PDB entry 5T58 | X-ray diffraction, 3.21 A resolution | chains A and B of the 4 polymer chains in the assembly

[Chain A]
Name: KLLA0F02343p
Organism: Kluyveromyces lactis (strain ATCC 8585 / CBS 2359 / DSM 70799 / NBRC 1267 / NRRL Y-1140 / WM37)
UniProt: Q6CLK3 (Q6CLK3_KLULA); residues 2-233 here = UniProt positions 2-233
Chain sequence (233 residues; row label = number of the first residue in the row):
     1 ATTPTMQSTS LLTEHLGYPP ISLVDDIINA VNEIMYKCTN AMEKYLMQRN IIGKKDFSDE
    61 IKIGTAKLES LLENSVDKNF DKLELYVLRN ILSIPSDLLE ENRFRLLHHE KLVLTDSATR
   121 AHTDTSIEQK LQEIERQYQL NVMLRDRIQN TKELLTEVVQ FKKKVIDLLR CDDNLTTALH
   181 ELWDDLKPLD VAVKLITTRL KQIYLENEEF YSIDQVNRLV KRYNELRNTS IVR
Sequence notes: expression tag (1)
What the authors report for this chain:
  - mutagenesis - N32A/Y36A/E73A/D77A: abolished binding to Ame1
  - mutagenesis - N32A/Y36A/E73A/D77A: abolished binding to head II D230

[Chain B]
Name: KLLA0E05809p
Organism: Kluyveromyces lactis (strain ATCC 8585 / CBS 2359 / DSM 70799 / NBRC 1267 / NRRL Y-1140 / WM37)
UniProt: Q6CPD1 (Q6CPD1_KLULA); residue numbers follow UniProt; this construct covers 1-205
Chain sequence (205 residues; each row starts with the number of its first residue):
     1 MSVDRYSGME GTEHIRFQRL VQVCNKALEE SIRKLQSWEK IHECFPNYGQ TREGIENLTV
    61 CQQQVIKLWS NLSRVEFDAI FHERSIEEKL NQLDDLINKA RSIDTSSSSK KLRKIDDLRP
   121 LELIEGNLQG AKESTLERIN NKLQIIKESN EALETNLKDL NDNIFQELDQ LQQVYDDMLN
   181 EKSMLPDETI KQAVSDMIIE SRQTS
Disordered / not traced: 1-7, 180-185, 204-205

[How chain A and chain B interact]
Contacting residue pairs (122):
  Ala1(A) with Arg113(B), hydrogen bond (backbone-side chain)
  Thr2(A) with Arg113(B); Ile115(B)
  Gln7(A) with Arg113(B); Lys114(B); Ile115(B)
  Leu11(A) with Lys114(B)
  Leu12(A) with Leu93(B), hydrophobic
  His15(A) with Lys89(B), hydrogen bond (side chain-backbone); Gln92(B); Leu93(B)
  Leu16(A) with Lys89(B)
  Tyr18(A) with Arg84(B); Ile86(B)
  Ser22(A) with Arg84(B), hydrogen bond
  Leu23(A) with Ile80(B), hydrophobic; Ile86(B), hydrophobic
  Asp26(A) with Ile80(B); Arg84(B), salt bridge
  Ile27(A) with Phe77(B), hydrophobic
  Ala30(A) with Glu76(B)
  Val31(A) with Trp69(B), hydrophobic; Phe77(B), hydrophobic
  Ile34(A) with Trp69(B), hydrophobic; Leu72(B), hydrophobic
  Met35(A) with Trp69(B)
  Cys38(A) with Val65(B), hydrophobic
  Met42(A) with Cys61(B), hydrophobic
  Leu46(A) with Leu58(B), hydrophobic
  Arg49(A) with Tyr48(B), hydrogen bond (backbone-side chain); Asn57(B)
  Ile52(A) with Tyr48(B), hydrophobic; Thr51(B)
  Phe57(A) with Tyr48(B), hydrophobic
  Glu60(A) with Asn47(B), hydrogen bond (side chain-backbone); Tyr48(B)
  Ile61(A) with Phe45(B), hydrophobic
  Gly64(A) with Cys44(B); Phe45(B)
  Leu68(A) with Ile41(B), hydrophobic; Cys44(B), hydrophobic
  Leu72(A) with Leu35(B), hydrophobic
  Val76(A) with Ser31(B)
  Asn79(A) with Ser31(B), hydrogen bond
  Phe80(A) with Ala27(B), hydrophobic; Leu28(B)
  Leu83(A) with Val23(B), hydrophobic; Cys24(B)
  Tyr86(A) with Arg19(B); Val23(B), hydrophobic
  Val87(A) with Leu20(B), hydrophobic
  Asn90(A) with Arg16(B); Arg19(B)
  Ile91(A) with Arg16(B), hydrogen bond (backbone-side chain); Leu20(B), hydrophobic
  Leu92(A) with Leu90(B), hydrophobic
  Leu98(A) with Ile97(B), hydrophobic
  Asn102(A) with Lys111(B); Leu112(B), hydrogen bond (side chain-backbone)
  Arg103(A) with Lys99(B); Ala100(B), hydrogen bond (side chain-backbone); Arg101(B); Ser102(B); Ile103(B), hydrogen bond (side chain-backbone); Asp104(B), hydrogen bond (side chain-backbone)
  Phe104(A) with Ile97(B), hydrophobic; Lys114(B)
  Arg105(A) with Lys114(B)
  His108(A) with Asn127(B)
  Glu110(A) with Asn127(B)
  Lys111(A) with Leu123(B); Gly126(B); Asn127(B)
  Leu112(A) with Gly126(B)
  Val113(A) with Glu122(B); Gly126(B)
  Asp116(A) with Glu125(B); Gln129(B), hydrogen bond (backbone-side chain)
  Thr119(A) with Gln129(B); Glu133(B), hydrogen bond
  Arg120(A) with Glu125(B), salt bridge; Gln129(B)
  Ser126(A) with Leu136(B)
  Ile127(A) with Leu136(B)
  Lys130(A) with Leu136(B); Asn140(B), hydrogen bond; Leu143(B)
  Glu133(A) with Leu143(B)
  Ile134(A) with Leu143(B), hydrophobic
  Gln137(A) with Ile146(B); Asn150(B), hydrogen bond
  Leu140(A) with Asn150(B); Glu154(B)
  Leu144(A) with Asn150(B); Leu153(B), hydrophobic; Leu157(B)
  Ile148(A) with Leu157(B), hydrophobic
  Thr151(A) with Leu157(B); Asn161(B)
  Leu154(A) with Ile164(B), hydrophobic
  Val158(A) with Glu167(B); Leu168(B), hydrophobic
  Lys162(A) with Glu167(B); Leu171(B); Gln172(B), hydrogen bond; Tyr175(B)
  Leu169(A) with Met178(B), hydrophobic; Leu179(B), hydrophobic
  Arg170(A) with Met178(B)
  Asp190(A) with Met178(B); Leu179(B)
  Thr197(A) with Pro186(B)
  Lys201(A) with Pro186(B); Ile190(B)
  Tyr204(A) with Ile190(B), hydrophobic; Ala193(B), hydrophobic
  Glu208(A) with Ala193(B); Asp196(B)
  Ser212(A) with Glu200(B), hydrogen bond
  Ile213(A) with Glu200(B); Ser201(B); Arg202(B)
Interface residues without a listed pair, chain A (84 interface residues in all): Met6, Ser10, Asn50, Ile63, Lys67, Ser93, Leu106, Leu107, His109, Thr123, Tyr138, Arg147, Asn217
Interface residues without a listed pair, chain B (88 interface residues in all): Glu30, Lys34, Pro46, Glu53, Ser73, Glu83, Leu96, Thr105, Gly130, Lys132, Ile139, Lys147, Asp177, Gln192, Gln203

[In short]
The interface between chain A and chain B involves 84 residues on one side and 88 on the other, with 17
hydrogen bonds and 2 salt bridges. Polar pairs include Asp26(A)-Arg84(B), Arg120(A)-Glu125(B) and
Ala1(A)-Arg113(B). The paper reports that N32A/Y36A/E73A/D77A of chain A abolish binding to Ame1;
N32A/Y36A/E73A/D77A of chain A abolish binding to head II D230.
Here chain A is KLLA0F02343p and chain B is KLLA0E05809p, both from Kluyveromyces lactis (strain ATCC 8585 /
CBS 2359 / DSM 70799 / NBRC 1267 / NRRL Y-1140 / WM37). Entry 5T58 (Structure of the MIND Complex Shows a
Regulatory Focus of Yeast Kinetochore Assembly) was determined by X-ray diffraction, deposited together with
5T59 and 5T6J.
